3OEI - chains A and B of the 4 polymer chains in the assembly; structure by X-ray diffraction, 2.15 A resolution.

# Chain A (and B)
Protein: RelJ (Antitoxin Rv3357)
Source organism: Mycobacterium tuberculosis
Notes: chain B of this document is another copy of the same molecule, construct and numbering; everything in this record applies to it too
UniProtKB: P65067 (Y3357_MYCTU); numbering as in UniProt (aligned over 1-91)
Sequence (98 residues; each row starts with the number of its first residue):
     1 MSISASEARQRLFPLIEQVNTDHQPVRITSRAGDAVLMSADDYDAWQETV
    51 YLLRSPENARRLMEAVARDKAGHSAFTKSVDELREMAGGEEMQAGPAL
Disordered / not traced: 1, 89-98 (chain B: 92-98)
Construct notes: expression tag (92-98)

# Chain A / chain B interface
Contacting residue pairs (69):
  Ala-5(A) / Leu-12(B)
  Ala-5(A) / Phe-13(B)  hydrophobic
  Ala-5(A) / Ile-16(B)  hydrophobic
  Ser-6(A) / Phe-13(B)
  Ala-8(A) / Leu-12(B)
  Arg-9(A) / Arg-9(B)  hydrogen bond (side chain-backbone)
  Arg-9(A) / Gln-10(B)  hydrogen bond (side chain-backbone)
  Arg-9(A) / Leu-12(B)
  Arg-9(A) / Phe-13(B)
  Leu-12(A) / Ala-8(B)  hydrophobic
  Leu-12(A) / Arg-9(B)
  Phe-13(A) / Ala-5(B)
  Phe-13(A) / Ser-6(B)
  Phe-13(A) / Arg-9(B)
  Ile-16(A) / Ala-5(B)  hydrophobic
  Ile-16(A) / Ile-28(B)  hydrophobic
  Ile-16(A) / Ser-30(B)
  Ile-16(A) / Gly-33(B)
  Glu-17(A) / Ala-32(B)
  Asn-20(A) / Ala-32(B)
  Asn-20(A) / Gly-33(B)
  Asn-20(A) / Asp-34(B)  hydrogen bond (side chain-backbone)
  Arg-27(A) / Ala-40(B)
  Arg-27(A) / Asp-44(B)  salt bridge
  Ile-28(A) / Ile-16(B)  hydrophobic
  Ser-30(A) / Ile-16(B)
  Ala-32(A) / Glu-17(B)
  Ala-32(A) / Asn-20(B)
  Gly-33(A) / Ile-16(B)
  Gly-33(A) / Asn-20(B)
  Asp-34(A) / Asn-20(B)  hydrogen bond (backbone-side chain)
  Asp-34(A) / Ser-39(B)
  Asp-34(A) / Ala-40(B)  hydrogen bond (backbone-backbone)
  Ala-35(A) / Leu-37(B)  hydrophobic
  Ala-35(A) / Met-38(B)
  Ala-35(A) / Ala-40(B)
  Val-36(A) / Val-36(B)
  Val-36(A) / Leu-37(B)
  Val-36(A) / Met-38(B)  hydrogen bond (backbone-backbone)
  Val-36(A) / Ala-40(B)  hydrophobic
  Leu-37(A) / Ala-35(B)  hydrophobic
  Leu-37(A) / Val-36(B)
  Met-38(A) / Ala-35(B)
  Met-38(A) / Val-36(B)  hydrogen bond (backbone-backbone)
  Ser-39(A) / Asp-34(B)
  Ala-40(A) / Arg-27(B)
  Ala-40(A) / Asp-34(B)  hydrogen bond (backbone-backbone)
  Ala-40(A) / Ala-35(B)
  Tyr-43(A) / Pro-25(B)
  Tyr-43(A) / Arg-27(B)
  Tyr-43(A) / Val-36(B)  hydrophobic
  Asp-44(A) / Arg-27(B)  salt bridge
  Trp-46(A) / Met-38(B)  hydrophobic
  Trp-46(A) / Tyr-43(B)
  Trp-46(A) / Trp-46(B)  hydrophobic
  Trp-46(A) / Gln-47(B)  hydrogen bond
  Val-50(A) / Trp-46(B)  hydrophobic
  Leu-53(A) / Val-50(B)  hydrophobic
  Leu-53(A) / Leu-53(B)
  Arg-54(A) / Trp-46(B)
  Arg-54(A) / Leu-53(B)
  Pro-56(A) / Leu-53(B)  hydrophobic
  Pro-56(A) / Met-63(B)  hydrophobic
  Ala-59(A) / Leu-53(B)
  Arg-60(A) / Pro-56(B)
  Arg-60(A) / Arg-60(B)
  Met-63(A) / Arg-54(B)
  Met-63(A) / Pro-56(B)  hydrophobic
  Glu-64(A) / Pro-56(B)
Also at the interface, not in a pair above, chain A (35 interface residues in all): Gln-10, Val-19, Pro-25
Also at the interface, not in a pair above, chain B (34 interface residues in all): Ala-59

# Summary
The interface between chain A and chain B involves 35 residues on one side and 34 on the other; the contacts
include 9 hydrogen bonds and 2 salt bridges. Polar contacts include Arg-27(A)/Asp-44(B), Arg-9(A)/Arg-9(B) and
Arg-9(A)/Gln-10(B).
Chain A and chain B are both RelJ (Antitoxin Rv3357) (Mycobacterium tuberculosis); the structure, Crystal
structure of Mycobacterium tuberculosis RelJK (Rv3357-Rv3358-RelBE3), was determined by X-ray diffraction
together with 3G5O from the same study.
